Entry 3UJP (X-ray diffraction, 2.70 A resolution); this record covers chains B and C of the 3 polymer chains in the assembly.

[Chain B (and C)]
Protein: Mn transporter subunit
Organism: Synechocystis sp. PCC 6803
Notes: chain C of this document is another copy of the same molecule, construct and numbering; everything in this record applies to it too
Reference sequence: Q79EF9 (Q79EF9_SYNY3); residues 24-330 here = UniProt positions 24-330
Amino-acid sequence (307 residues; row label = number of the first residue in the row):
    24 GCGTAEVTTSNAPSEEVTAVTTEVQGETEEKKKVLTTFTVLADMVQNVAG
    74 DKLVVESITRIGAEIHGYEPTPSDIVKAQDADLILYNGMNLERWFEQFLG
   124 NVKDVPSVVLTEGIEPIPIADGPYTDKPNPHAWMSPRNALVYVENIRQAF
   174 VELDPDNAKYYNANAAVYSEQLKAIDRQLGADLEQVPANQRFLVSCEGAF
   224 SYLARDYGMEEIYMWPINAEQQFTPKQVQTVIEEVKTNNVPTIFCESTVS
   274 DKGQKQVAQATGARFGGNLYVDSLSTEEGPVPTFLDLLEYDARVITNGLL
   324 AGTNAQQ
Not modelled in the structure: 24-52, 143-147, 325-330 (chain C: 24-51, 324-330)
Cystine bridges: Cys219-Cys268
Ion coordination: Mn2+: His89, His154, Glu220, Asp295

[How chain B and chain C interact]
Pairs across the interface - 7 pairs, chain B then chain C:
  Gln120(B) with Asn291(C)
  Gly123(B) with Ile84(C); Thr299(C), hydrogen bond (backbone-side chain)
  Asn124(B) with Ile84(C); Gly85(C)
  Lys126(B) with Ile84(C); Thr299(C)
Interface residues without a listed pair, chain B (5 interface residues in all): Glu243
Interface residues without a listed pair, chain C (6 interface residues in all): Gln282, Ser298

[In short]
5 residues of chain B face 6 of chain C across their interface; the contacts include 1 hydrogen bond. Its one
hydrogen-bonded contact is Gly123(B)-Thr299(C). The Mn2+ site is built by His89(B), His154(B), Glu220(B) and
Asp295(B).
Both chains are Mn transporter subunit (Synechocystis sp. PCC 6803). Entry 3UJP (Structure of MntC protein at
2.7A) was determined by X-ray diffraction (same publication as 4IRM).
